Entry 3OV9 (X-ray diffraction, 1.60 A resolution); this record covers chains A and B.

# Chain A (and B)
Protein: Nucleoprotein
Organism: Rift valley fever virus
Notes: chain B of this document is another copy of the same molecule, construct and numbering; everything in this record applies to it too
Reference sequence: P21700 (NCAP_RVFVZ); residue numbers follow UniProt; this construct covers 1-245
Sequence (245 residues; each row starts with the number of its first residue):
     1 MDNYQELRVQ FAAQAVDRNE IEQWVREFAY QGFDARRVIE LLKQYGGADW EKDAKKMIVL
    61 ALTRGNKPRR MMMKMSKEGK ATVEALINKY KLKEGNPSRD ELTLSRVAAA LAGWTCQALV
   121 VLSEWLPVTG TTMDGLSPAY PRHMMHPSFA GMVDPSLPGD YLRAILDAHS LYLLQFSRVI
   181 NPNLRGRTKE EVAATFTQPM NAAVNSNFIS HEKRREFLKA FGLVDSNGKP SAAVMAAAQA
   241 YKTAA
Swiss-Prot annotation at these positions:
  - binding site (RNA): Tyr30, Phe33, Lys67, Ser105, Arg106, Arg185, Thr195
  - site: Trp125 (Important for dimerization)
  - mutagenesis: Arg64 (R64D: Complete loss of RNA-binding; when associated with A-67 and A-74), Lys67 (K67D: Complete loss of RNA-binding; when associated with A-64 and A-74), Lys74 (K74D: Complete loss of RNA-binding; when associated with A-64 and A-67)
What the authors report for this chain:
  - self-association interface (contacts with another copy of this molecule): Leu7, Val9, Phe11, Val16, Ile21, Trp24, Val25, Phe28, Tyr30, Ala108 to Leu126
  - conformationally variable residues (domain motion): Met1 to Gly32

# Chain A / chain B interface
Residue-residue contacts (67; chain A residue first):
  Tyr4(A) with Arg36(B); Ile39(B); Glu40(B), hydrogen bond; Phe208(B)
  Gln5(A) with Arg36(B); Asn207(B); Phe208(B); Ile209(B), hydrogen bond (side chain-backbone); Ser210(B)
  Leu7(A) with Lys43(B)
  Arg8(A) with Ile39(B); Ala109(B), hydrogen bond (side chain-backbone); Ala110(B), hydrogen bond (side chain-backbone); Leu111(B); Ala112(B); Gly113(B); Met152(B); Phe208(B); Ile209(B)
  Phe11(A) with Glu51(B); Ala54(B), hydrophobic; Lys55(B); Leu111(B), hydrophobic; Trp114(B)
  Ala12(A) with Gly113(B); Trp114(B); Gln117(B), hydrogen bond (backbone-side chain); Phe217(B), hydrophobic
  Gln14(A) with Glu51(B), hydrogen bond; Lys55(B), hydrogen bond; Trp114(B)
  Ala15(A) with Trp114(B), hydrogen bond (backbone-side chain)
  Val16(A) with Trp114(B); Gln117(B); Ala118(B), hydrophobic
  Glu20(A) with Lys55(B), salt bridge
  Ile21(A) with Trp114(B), hydrophobic; Val121(B), hydrophobic; Leu122(B), hydrophobic
  Glu22(A) with Trp125(B)
  Trp24(A) with Lys55(B); Lys56(B); Val59(B), hydrophobic
  Val25(A) with Leu122(B), hydrophobic; Trp125(B), hydrophobic
  Glu27(A) with Ser76(B), hydrogen bond (backbone-side chain); Glu78(B); Gly79(B); Thr82(B), hydrogen bond
  Phe28(A) with Lys56(B); Leu60(B), hydrophobic; Arg64(B), hydrogen bond (backbone-side chain); Met75(B); Thr82(B)
  Ala29(A) with Arg64(B), hydrogen bond (backbone-side chain); Lys74(B); Met75(B)
  Tyr30(A) with Arg64(B); Lys74(B), hydrogen bond
  Gln31(A) with Lys74(B), hydrogen bond (backbone-backbone); Met75(B); Ser76(B)
  Asn96(A) with Lys74(B)
  Arg99(A) with Met75(B), hydrogen bond (side chain-backbone); Ser76(B); Lys77(B); Lys80(B)
Other interface residues (no listed pair), chain A (26 interface residues in all): Asp2, Val9, Arg18, Gly32, Asp34
Other interface residues (no listed pair), chain B (44 interface residues in all): Trp50, Lys52, Ile58, Thr63, Met73, Val83, Gly151, Lys213

# Summary
26 residues of chain A and 44 residues of chain B are in contact, with 15 hydrogen bonds and 1 salt bridge.
Among the polar pairs are Glu20(A)-Lys55(B), Tyr4(A)-Glu40(B) and Gln5(A)-Ile209(B). From the paper:
conformational variability at Met1(A); a self-association interface involving Leu7(A), Val9(A) and Phe11(A)
among others.
Both chains are Nucleoprotein (Rift valley fever virus). Entry 3OV9 (Structure of the Nucleoprotein from Rift
Valley Fever Virus) was determined by X-ray diffraction, deposited together with 3OUO.
